Entry 5LD2 (electron microscopy, 3.83 A resolution); this record covers chains C and D of the 4 polymer chains in the assembly.

== Chain C ==
Protein: RecBCD enzyme subunit RecC
Source organism: Escherichia coli (strain K12)
Notes: EC 3.1.11.5
UniProt: P07648 (RECC_ECOLI); residues 1-1122 here = UniProt positions 1-1122
Chain sequence (1122 residues; numbered 1 to 1122; the number before each row is that of its first residue):
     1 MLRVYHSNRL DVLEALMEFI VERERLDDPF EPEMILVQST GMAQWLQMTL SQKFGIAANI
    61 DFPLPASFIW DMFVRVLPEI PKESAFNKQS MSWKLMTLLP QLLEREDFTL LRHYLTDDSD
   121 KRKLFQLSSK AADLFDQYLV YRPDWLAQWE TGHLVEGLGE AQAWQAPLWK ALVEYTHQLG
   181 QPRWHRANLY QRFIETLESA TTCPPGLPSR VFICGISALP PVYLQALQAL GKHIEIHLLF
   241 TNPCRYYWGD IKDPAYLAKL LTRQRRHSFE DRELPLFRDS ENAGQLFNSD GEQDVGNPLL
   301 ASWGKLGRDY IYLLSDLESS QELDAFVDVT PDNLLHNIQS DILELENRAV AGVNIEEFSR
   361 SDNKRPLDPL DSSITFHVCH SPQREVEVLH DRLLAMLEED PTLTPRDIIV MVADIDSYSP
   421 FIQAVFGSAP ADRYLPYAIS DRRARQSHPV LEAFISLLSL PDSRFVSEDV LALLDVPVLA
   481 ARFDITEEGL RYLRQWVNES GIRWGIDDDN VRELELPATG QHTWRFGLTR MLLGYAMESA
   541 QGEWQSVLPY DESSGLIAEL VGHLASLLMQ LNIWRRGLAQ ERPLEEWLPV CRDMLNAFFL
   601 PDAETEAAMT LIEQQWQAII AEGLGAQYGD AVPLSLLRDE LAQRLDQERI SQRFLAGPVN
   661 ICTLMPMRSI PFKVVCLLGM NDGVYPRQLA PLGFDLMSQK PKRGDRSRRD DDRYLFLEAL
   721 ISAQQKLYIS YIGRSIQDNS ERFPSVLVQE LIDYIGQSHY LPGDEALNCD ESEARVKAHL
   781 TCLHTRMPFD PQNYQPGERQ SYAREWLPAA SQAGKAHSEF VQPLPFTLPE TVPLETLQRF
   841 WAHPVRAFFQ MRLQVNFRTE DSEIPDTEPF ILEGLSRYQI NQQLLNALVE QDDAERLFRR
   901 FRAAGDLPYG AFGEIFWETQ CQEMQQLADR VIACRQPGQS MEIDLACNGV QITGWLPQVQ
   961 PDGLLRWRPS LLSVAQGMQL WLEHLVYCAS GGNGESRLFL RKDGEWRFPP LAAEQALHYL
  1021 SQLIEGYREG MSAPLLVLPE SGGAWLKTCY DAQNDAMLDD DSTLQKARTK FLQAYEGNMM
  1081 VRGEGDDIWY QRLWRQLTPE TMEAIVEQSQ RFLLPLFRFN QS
Unresolved in the structure: 1122
Swiss-Prot annotation at these positions:
  - natural variant: Gln647 to Leu655 (sequence variant, change not given here; In recC-1004)
  - mutagenesis: Gln38 (Q38A: Acts at variant Chi sequences), Leu64 (L64A: Does not act at Chi), Trp70 (W70A: Does not act at Chi), Asp133 (D133A: Does not act at Chi), Leu134 (L134A: Acts at variant Chi sequences), Asp136 (D136A: Does not act at Chi), Gln137 (Q137A: Acts at variant Chi sequences), Arg142 (R142A: Acts at variant Chi sequences), Arg186 (R186A/C/H: Does not act at Chi), Asp705 (D705A/H: Acts at variant Chi sequences)
What the authors report for this chain:
  - conformationally variable residues (helix shift): Asp602 to Gln627

== Chain D ==
Protein: RecBCD enzyme subunit RecD
Source organism: Escherichia coli (strain K12)
Notes: EC 3.1.11.5
UniProt: P04993 (RECD_ECOLI); residue numbers follow UniProt; this construct covers 2-608
Chain sequence (609 residues; each row starts with the number of its first residue; numbering starts at 0):
     0 MGKLQKQLLE AVEHKQLRPL DVQFALTVAG DEHPAVTLAA ALLSHDAGEG HVCLPLSRLE
    60 NNEASHPLLA TCVSEIGELQ NWEECLLASQ AVSRGDEPTP MILCGDRLYL NRMWCNERTV
   120 ARFFNEVNHA IEVDEALLAQ TLDKLFPVSD EINWQKVAAA VALTRRISVI SGGPGTGKTT
   180 TVAKLLAALI QMADGERCRI RLAAPTGKAA ARLTESLGKA LRQLPLTDEQ KKRIPEDAST
   240 LHRLLGAQPG SQRLRHHAGN PLHLDVLVVD EASMIDLPMM SRLIDALPDH ARVIFLGDRD
   300 QLASVEAGAV LGDICAYANA GFTAERARQL SRLTGTHVPA GTGTEAASLR DSLCLLQKSY
   360 RFGSDSGIGQ LAAAINRGDK TAVKTVFQQD FTDIEKRLLQ SGEDYIAMLE EALAGYGRYL
   420 DLLQARAEPD LIIQAFNEYQ LLCALREGPF GVAGLNERIE QFMQQKRKIH RHPHSRWYEG
   480 RPVMIARNDS ALGLFNGDIG IALDRGQGTR VWFAMPDGNI KSVQPSRLPE HETTWAMTVH
   540 KSQGSEFDHA ALILPSQRTP VVTRELVYTA VTRARRRLSL YADERILSAA IATRTERRSG
   600 LAALFSSRE
Unresolved in the structure: 0-1, 607-608
Differences from the reference sequence: initiating methionine (0); expression tag (1)

== How chain C and chain D interact ==
Pairs across the interface (39):
  Glu488(C) with Arg486(D), salt bridge
  Gln495(C) with Gly249(D)
  Leu532(C) with Leu19(D), hydrophobic; Thr26(D)
  Leu533(C) with Pro99(D), hydrophobic
  Gly534(C) with Arg111(D), hydrogen bond (backbone-side chain)
  Tyr535(C) with Leu109(D), hydrophobic; Arg111(D)
  Ala536(C) with Phe23(D), hydrophobic; Pro99(D); Leu109(D); Asn110(D); Arg111(D), hydrogen bond (backbone-backbone)
  Met537(C) with Pro97(D); Thr98(D); Asn110(D), hydrogen bond; Arg111(D)
  Glu538(C) with Arg111(D)
  Gln541(C) with Asn110(D); Cys114(D), hydrogen bond
  Glu543(C) with Pro97(D)
  Trp544(C) with Gln89(D), hydrogen bond (side chain-backbone); Pro97(D); Pro99(D)
  Gln545(C) with Gln89(D)
  Asp551(C) with Arg111(D), salt bridge; Gln251(D)
  Glu552(C) with Gly249(D); Ser250(D); Gln251(D), hydrogen bond (side chain-backbone)
  Ser554(C) with Arg111(D); Gln251(D)
  Leu556(C) with Val304(D), hydrophobic; Glu305(D)
  Gly562(C) with Leu19(D)
  Ala565(C) with Gln22(D), hydrogen bond (backbone-side chain)
  Glu942(C) with Arg196(D), salt bridge
  Trp955(C) with Arg198(D); His262(D)
Also at the interface, not in a pair above, chain C (29 interface residues in all): Thr529, Gly542, Gly555, Ala558, Glu559, His563, Ser566, Glu835
Also at the interface, not in a pair above, chain D (27 interface residues in all): Pro18, Val27, Ala46, Gly47, Ala90, Arg254

== In short ==
29 residues of chain C face 27 of chain D across their interface, with 7 hydrogen bonds and 3 salt bridges.
Polar contacts include Glu488(C)-Arg486(D), Asp551(C)-Arg111(D) and Glu942(C)-Arg196(D). From UniProt: 10
mutagenesis sites on chain C. The paper reports conformational variability at Asp602(C).
Chain C is RecBCD enzyme subunit RecC and chain D is RecBCD enzyme subunit RecD, both from Escherichia coli
(strain K12); the structure, Cryo-EM structure of RecBCD+DNA complex revealing activated nuclease domain, was
determined by electron microscopy.
